Entry 2I5S (X-ray diffraction, 1.90 A resolution); this record covers chains X and A.

== Chain X ==
Name: P-30 protein
From: Rana pipiens
Notes: EC 3.1.27.-
UniProt: P22069 (RNP30_RANPI); residue numbers follow UniProt; this construct covers 1-104
Amino-acid sequence (104 residues; row label = number of the first residue in the row):
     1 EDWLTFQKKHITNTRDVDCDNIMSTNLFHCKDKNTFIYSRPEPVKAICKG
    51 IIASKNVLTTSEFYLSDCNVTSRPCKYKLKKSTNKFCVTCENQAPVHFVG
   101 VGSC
Modified positions: Glu1 (pyroglutamic acid; PCA)
Swiss-Prot annotation at these positions:
  - active site: His10 (Proton acceptor), His97 (Proton donor)
  - binding site (substrate): Lys31 to Thr35
Disulfide bonds: Cys19-Cys68, Cys30-Cys75, Cys48-Cys90, Cys87-Cys104
Reported in the primary citation:
  - binding site for the 4-nt DNA strand (chain A): Lys9, His10, Lys31, Lys33, Thr35, Thr89, Glu91, His97, Phe98
  - contacts within the chain: Ile22-Met23 (hydrophobic contact), Met23-Phe28 (hydrophobic contact), Met23-Lys31 (hydrophobic contact), Met23-Phe36 (hydrophobic contact), Thr35-Asp67 (hydrogen bond), Met23-Cys68 (hydrophobic contact), Met23-Tyr77 (hydrophobic contact), Thr89-His97 (hydrogen bond)
  - specificity-determining residues: Thr89, Glu91
  - conformationally variable residues (side-chain flip): Glu91, His97
  - catalytic residues: His10, His97 (proposed by the authors, not directly observed)
  - mutagenesis - T89R (3-fold): increased catalytic activity on UpG
  - mutagenesis - T89D, T89K, T89N, T89Q, T89R: decreased catalytic activity
  - mutagenesis - T89N (3-fold), T89N/E91A (12-fold), E91A, E91K, E91N, E91Q: increased catalytic activity on UpA
  - mutagenesis - E91A, E91K, E91N, E91Q: decreased catalytic activity on UpG
  - mutagenesis - T89N (3-fold), T89N/E91A (6-fold): increased binding to 5'-AMP
  - mutagenesis - E91A: decreased binding to 5'-GMP
  - mutagenesis - T5R: increased catalytic activity
  - mutagenesis - K33V: unchanged catalytic activity
  - contacts within the chain: Ile22-Met23 (hydrophobic contact), Met23-Phe28 (hydrophobic contact), Met23-Lys31 (hydrophobic contact), Met23-Phe36 (hydrophobic contact), Met23-Cys68 (hydrophobic contact), Met23-Tyr77 (hydrophobic contact) (citing earlier work)
  - catalytic residues: Lys31

== Chain A ==
Molecule: 4-nt DNA strand
Sequence (4 nucleotides; each row starts with the number of its first residue):
     1 AUGA
Unresolved in the structure: 1

== How chain X and chain A interact ==
Pairs across the interface (18):
  Glu1(X) with DG3(A), hydrogen bond to the base; DA4(A), phosphate contact
  Lys9(X) with DG3(A), salt bridge to the phosphate
  His10(X) with DU2(A), base contact; DG3(A), salt bridge to the phosphate
  Lys31(X) with DU2(A), sugar contact
  Lys33(X) with DU2(A), base contact
  Asn34(X) with DU2(A), base contact
  Thr35(X) with DU2(A), hydrogen bond to the base
  Ser54(X) with DG3(A), base contact
  Thr89(X) with DG3(A), base contact
  Glu91(X) with DG3(A), hydrogen bond to the base
  Val96(X) with DG3(A), base contact
  His97(X) with DG3(A), phosphate contact
  Phe98(X) with DU2(A), sugar contact; DG3(A), hydrogen bond to the phosphate
  Val99(X) with DU2(A), base contact
  Val101(X) with DU2(A), base contact
Interface residues without a listed pair, chain X (16 interface residues in all): Gly100

== Overview ==
16 residues of chain X face 3 of chain A across their interface; the contacts include 4 hydrogen bonds and 2
salt bridges. Among the polar pairs are Glu1(X)-DG3(A), Thr35(X)-DU2(A) and Glu91(X)-DG3(A). The paper reports
catalytic residues His10(X), His97(X) and Lys31(X); T89N, T89N/E91A and E91A of chain X, among others,
increase catalytic activity on UpA; 12 substitutions were tested in all.
Chain X is P-30 protein (Rana pipiens) and chain A is a 4-nt DNA strand; the structure, Crystal structure of
onconase with bound nucleic acid, was determined by X-ray diffraction, deposited together with 2GMK.
